5WZ2 - chain A; structure by X-ray diffraction, 2.60 A resolution.

== Chain A ==
Protein: NS5 MTase
Source organism: Zika virus (strain Mr 766)
UniProt: A0A140E7U5 (A0A140E7U5_ZIKV); residues 7-276 here correspond to UniProt positions 2525-2794 (UniProt number = residue number + 2518)
Sequence (276 residues; numbered 1 to 276; the number before each row is that of its first residue):
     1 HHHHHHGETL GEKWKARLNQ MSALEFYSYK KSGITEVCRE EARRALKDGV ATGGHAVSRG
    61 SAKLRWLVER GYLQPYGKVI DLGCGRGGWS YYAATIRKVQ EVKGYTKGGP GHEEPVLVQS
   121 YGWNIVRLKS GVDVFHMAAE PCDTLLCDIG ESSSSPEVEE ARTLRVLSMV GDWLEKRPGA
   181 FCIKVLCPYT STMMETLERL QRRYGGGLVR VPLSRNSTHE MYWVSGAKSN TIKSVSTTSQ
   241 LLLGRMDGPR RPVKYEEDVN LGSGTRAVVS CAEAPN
Disordered / not traced: 1-7, 267-276
Construct notes: expression tag (1-6)
Small-molecule neighbours:
  - 7-methyl-gpppa (GTA; p1-7-methylguanosine-P3-adenosine-5',5'-triphosphate): Lys15, Leu18, Asn19, Gln20, Met21, Ala23, Phe26, Lys30, Ser152, Ser153, Ser154, Glu159, Ser217, Thr218
  - S-adenosylmethionine (SAM): Ser58, Gly60, Ser61, Gly83, Cys84, Gly85, Arg86, Gly87, Gly88, Trp89, Thr106, Lys107, His112, Glu113, Val132, Asp133, Val134, Phe135, Asp148, Ile149
Reported in the primary citation:
  - binding site for 7-methyl-gpppa: Ser152

== Overview ==
Bound to chain A: S-adenosylmethionine and 7-methyl-gpppa. From the paper: a binding site for 7-methyl-gpppa
at Ser152.
Chain A is NS5 MTase (Zika virus (strain Mr 766)); the structure, Crystal structure of Zika virus NS5
methyltransferase bound to SAM and RNA analogue (m7GpppA), was determined by X-ray diffraction, deposited
together with 5WZ1 and 5WZ3.
